Entry 8QLD (X-ray diffraction, 2.10 A resolution); this record covers chains B and C of the 3 polymer chains in the assembly.

[Chain B (and C)]
Protein: Deoxyuridine 5'-triphosphate nucleotidohydrolase
Source organism: Escherichia phage T5
Notes: engineered mutation(s): deleted G30, T31, P33, A34, A35; chain C of this document is another copy of the same molecule, construct and numbering; everything in this record applies to it too
Reference sequence: O48500 (DUT_BPT5); aligned to UniProt positions 1-143 over residues 1-143 (the alignment contains insertions or deletions, so no single offset holds)
Amino-acid sequence (143 residues; row label = number of the first residue in the row):
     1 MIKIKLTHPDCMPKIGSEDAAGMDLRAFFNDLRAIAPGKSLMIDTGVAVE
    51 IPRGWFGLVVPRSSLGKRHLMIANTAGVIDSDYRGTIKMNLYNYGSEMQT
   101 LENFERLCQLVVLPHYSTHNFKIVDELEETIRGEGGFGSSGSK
Not modelled in the structure: 130-143 (chain C: 132-143)
Differences from the reference sequence: conflict Asn30 (Gly in O48500)

[How chain B and chain C interact]
Contacting residue pairs - 72 pairs, chain B then chain C:
  Met1(B) - Tyr116(C)  hydrogen bond (backbone-side chain)
  Met1(B) - Asn120(C)
  Met1(B) - Lys122(C)
  Ile2(B) - Tyr116(C)  hydrophobic
  Ile2(B) - Asn120(C)  hydrogen bond (backbone-backbone)
  Ile2(B) - Phe121(C)
  Ile2(B) - Lys122(C)  hydrogen bond (backbone-backbone)
  Lys3(B) - Lys122(C)
  Lys3(B) - Leu127(C)
  Ile4(B) - Phe121(C)  hydrophobic
  Ile4(B) - Lys122(C)  hydrogen bond (backbone-backbone)
  Ile4(B) - Ile123(C)
  Ile4(B) - Val124(C)  hydrogen bond (backbone-backbone)
  Lys5(B) - Val124(C)
  Lys5(B) - Asp125(C)
  Lys5(B) - Leu127(C)
  Leu6(B) - Ile123(C)  hydrophobic
  Met12(B) - Phe121(C)  hydrophobic
  Ile15(B) - Thr118(C)
  Ile15(B) - His119(C)
  Gly16(B) - His119(C)
  Ser17(B) - Asp82(C)
  Ser17(B) - His119(C)
  Glu18(B) - Arg53(C)  salt bridge
  Glu18(B) - His119(C)
  Asp19(B) - Arg53(C)  salt bridge
  Asp19(B) - Asp80(C)
  Asp19(B) - Ser81(C)  hydrogen bond
  Asp19(B) - Asp82(C)
  Ala20(B) - Asp80(C)
  Ala20(B) - His115(C)
  Ala20(B) - Thr118(C)
  Ala21(B) - Phe56(C)  hydrophobic
  Ala21(B) - Val78(C)  hydrophobic
  Ala21(B) - Asp80(C)  hydrogen bond (backbone-side chain)
  Ala21(B) - His115(C)
  Ala21(B) - Thr118(C)
  Gly22(B) - Thr118(C)
  Met23(B) - Thr118(C)
  Ala48(B) - Leu127(C)  hydrophobic
  Val49(B) - Leu127(C)
  Glu50(B) - Leu127(C)
  Glu50(B) - Glu128(C)  hydrogen bond (side chain-backbone)
  Pro52(B) - Tyr116(C)
  Trp55(B) - Tyr116(C)
  Val60(B) - Val78(C)  hydrophobic
  Pro61(B) - Asn74(C)
  Pro61(B) - Thr75(C)
  Arg62(B) - Asn74(C)
  Ser63(B) - Asn74(C)
  Gly66(B) - Ala73(C)
  Gly66(B) - Asn74(C)
  His69(B) - Ser40(C)  hydrogen bond
  His69(B) - Tyr92(C)
  Met71(B) - Met71(C)  hydrophobic
  Met71(B) - Thr75(C)
  Thr75(B) - Thr75(C)
  Asp82(B) - Thr130(C)  hydrogen bond (backbone-side chain)
  Arg84(B) - Leu127(C)
  Arg84(B) - Glu128(C)  hydrogen bond (side chain-backbone)
  Arg84(B) - Thr130(C)
  Tyr94(B) - Ala73(C)  hydrogen bond (side chain-backbone)
  Tyr94(B) - Tyr92(C)  hydrogen bond (backbone-side chain)
  Gln109(B) - Val78(C)
  Val111(B) - Phe56(C)  hydrophobic
  Val111(B) - His115(C)
  Val112(B) - His115(C)
  Val112(B) - Tyr116(C)  hydrogen bond (backbone-backbone)
  Leu113(B) - Phe56(C)  hydrophobic
  Leu113(B) - Leu113(C)  hydrophobic
  Leu113(B) - Pro114(C)
  Pro114(B) - Pro114(C)
Also at the interface, not in a pair above, chain B (42 interface residues in all): Leu58, Lys67, Leu70, Gly95, Ser96
Also at the interface, not in a pair above, chain C (32 interface residues in all): Gly38, Lys39, Leu58, Ala76, Asn90

[In short]
42 residues of chain B and 32 residues of chain C are in contact; the contacts include 14 hydrogen bonds and 2
salt bridges. Among the polar pairs are Glu18(B)-Arg53(C), Asp19(B)-Arg53(C) and Met1(B)-Tyr116(C).
Chain B and chain C are both Deoxyuridine 5'-triphosphate nucleotidohydrolase (Escherichia phage T5); the
structure, Bacteriophage T5 dUTPase mutant with loop deletion (30-35 aa), was determined by X-ray diffraction
(same publication as 8QKY).
